5U07 - chains K and N of the 14 polymer chains in the assembly; structure by electron microscopy, 3.80 A resolution.

Chain K:
Molecule: crRNA
Sequence (61 nucleotides; row label = number of the first residue in the row):
     1 AUGGACCGCC AGUGAUAAGU GGAAUGCCAU GUGGGCUGUC GUGAGCCCCA CGCACGUGGG
    61 G
Unresolved in the structure: 41-42

Chain N:
Protein: CRISPR-associated protein, Cas5e family
Organism: Thermobifida fusca YX
Reference sequence: Q47PJ4 (Q47PJ4_THEFY); residue numbers follow UniProt; this construct covers 1-254
Chain sequence (254 residues; row label = number of the first residue in the row):
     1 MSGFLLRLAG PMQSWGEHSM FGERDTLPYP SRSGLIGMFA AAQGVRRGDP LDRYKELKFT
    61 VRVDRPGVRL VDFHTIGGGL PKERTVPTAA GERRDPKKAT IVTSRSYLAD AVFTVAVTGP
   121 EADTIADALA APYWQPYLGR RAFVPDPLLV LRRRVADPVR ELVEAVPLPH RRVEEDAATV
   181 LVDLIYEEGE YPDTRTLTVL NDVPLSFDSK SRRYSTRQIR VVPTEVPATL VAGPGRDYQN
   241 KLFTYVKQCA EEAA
Unresolved in the structure: 1, 190-195, 249-254

How chain K and chain N interact:
Pairs across the interface - 55 pairs, chain K then chain N:
  A1(K) with Gly-37(N), sugar contact; Ala-40(N), sugar contact; Ala-41(N), sugar contact; Val-45(N), phosphate contact; Arg-47(N), base contact; Trp-134(N), stacking on the base; Tyr-137(N), hydrogen bond to the sugar
  U2(K) with Trp-15(N), base contact; Ser-33(N), sugar contact; Gly-34(N), sugar contact; Gly-37(N), sugar contact; Met-38(N), base contact; Arg-47(N), salt bridge to the phosphate; Gln-135(N), base contact; Pro-136(N), base contact; Tyr-137(N), stacking on the base; Gly-139(N), hydrogen bond to the sugar; Phe-207(N), sugar contact; Arg-212(N), sugar contact
  G3(K) with Gly-16(N), sugar contact; Glu-17(N), base contact; His-18(N), base contact; Ser-19(N), hydrogen bond to the sugar; Met-20(N), base contact; Arg-24(N), sugar contact; Ser-33(N), hydrogen bond to the phosphate; Asn-201(N), hydrogen bond to the base; Phe-207(N), phosphate contact; Arg-212(N), salt bridge to the phosphate; Tyr-214(N), hydrogen bond to the phosphate
  G4(K) with Arg-24(N), salt bridge to the phosphate; Arg-47(N), hydrogen bond to the base; Arg-105(N), salt bridge to the phosphate; Tyr-137(N), hydrogen bond to the sugar; Gly-139(N), sugar contact; Arg-140(N), salt bridge to the phosphate; Ser-209(N), base contact; Arg-212(N), base contact
  A5(K) with Arg-47(N), hydrogen bond to the sugar; Arg-140(N), phosphate contact; Arg-141(N), hydrogen bond to the phosphate
  C6(K) with Arg-141(N), salt bridge to the phosphate
  C7(K) with His-74(N), hydrogen bond to the base; Thr-75(N), hydrogen bond to the sugar; Ile-76(N), sugar contact; Gly-77(N), phosphate contact; Arg-105(N), hydrogen bond to the base
  G8(K) with Thr-75(N), hydrogen bond to the base; Ile-76(N), phosphate contact; Gly-77(N), hydrogen bond to the phosphate; Gly-78(N), hydrogen bond to the base; Gly-79(N), hydrogen bond to the base
  C9(K) with Phe-73(N), base contact; His-74(N), phosphate contact; Thr-75(N), hydrogen bond to the phosphate
Other interface residues (no listed pair), chain N (39 interface residues in all): Ser-31, Arg-46, Leu-138, Asp-202

Summary:
9 residues of chain K face 39 of chain N across their interface, with 18 hydrogen bonds, 6 salt bridges and 2
aromatic stacking contacts. Among the polar pairs are G3(K)/Asn-201(N), G4(K)/Arg-47(N) and C7(K)/His-74(N).
Here chain K is crRNA and chain N is CRISPR-associated protein, Cas5e family (Thermobifida fusca YX). Entry
5U07 (CRISPR RNA-guided surveillance complex) was determined by electron microscopy together with 5U0A from
the same study.
